Entry 7JG1 (electron microscopy, 3.30 A resolution); this record covers chains A and D of the 5 polymer chains in the assembly.

# Chain A (and D)
Molecule: Igh protein
From: Mus musculus
Notes: chain D of this document is another copy of the same molecule, construct and numbering; everything in this record applies to it too
Reference sequence: Q99M22 (Q99M22_MOUSE); residues 113-467 here correspond to UniProt positions 125-479 (UniProt number = residue number + 12)
Amino-acid sequence (355 residues; numbered 113 to 467; the number before each row is that of its first residue):
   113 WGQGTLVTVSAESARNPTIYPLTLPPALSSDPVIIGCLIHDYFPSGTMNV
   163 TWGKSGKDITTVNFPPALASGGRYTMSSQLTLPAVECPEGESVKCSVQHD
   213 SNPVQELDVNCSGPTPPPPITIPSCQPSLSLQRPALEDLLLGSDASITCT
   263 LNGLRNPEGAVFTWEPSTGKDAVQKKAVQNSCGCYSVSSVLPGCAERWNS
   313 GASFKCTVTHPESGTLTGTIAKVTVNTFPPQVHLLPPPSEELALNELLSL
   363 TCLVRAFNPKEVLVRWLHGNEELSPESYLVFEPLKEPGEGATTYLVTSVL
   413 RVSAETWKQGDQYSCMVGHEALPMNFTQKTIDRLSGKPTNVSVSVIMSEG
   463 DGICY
Not modelled in the structure: 113-236 (chain D: 113-236, 465-467)
Cystine bridges: Cys237-Cys296, Cys261-Cys318, Cys364-Cys427

# How chain A and chain D interact
Contacting residue pairs (6):
  Glu461(A) - Ser351(D)  hydrogen bond
  Glu461(A) - Ala355(D)
  Asp463(A) - Thr451(D)  hydrogen bond
  Gly464(A) - Ser351(D)
  Ile465(A) - Ser351(D)  hydrogen bond (backbone-side chain)
  Tyr467(A) - Glu352(D)

# Summary
5 residues of chain A face 4 of chain D across their interface; the contacts include 3 hydrogen bonds. Among
the polar pairs are Glu461(A)-Ser351(D), Asp463(A)-Thr451(D) and Ile465(A)-Ser351(D).
Both chains are Igh protein (Mus musculus). Entry 7JG1 (Dimeric Immunoglobin A (dIgA)) was determined by
electron microscopy, deposited together with 7JG2.
